PDB entry 8WGE | electron microscopy, 3.40 A resolution | chains C and D of the 5 polymer chains in the assembly

== Chain C (and D) ==
Molecule: ZAC
From: Oryzias latipes
Notes: chain D of this document is another copy of the same molecule, construct and numbering; everything in this record applies to it too
Amino-acid sequence (417 residues; each row starts with the number of its first residue):
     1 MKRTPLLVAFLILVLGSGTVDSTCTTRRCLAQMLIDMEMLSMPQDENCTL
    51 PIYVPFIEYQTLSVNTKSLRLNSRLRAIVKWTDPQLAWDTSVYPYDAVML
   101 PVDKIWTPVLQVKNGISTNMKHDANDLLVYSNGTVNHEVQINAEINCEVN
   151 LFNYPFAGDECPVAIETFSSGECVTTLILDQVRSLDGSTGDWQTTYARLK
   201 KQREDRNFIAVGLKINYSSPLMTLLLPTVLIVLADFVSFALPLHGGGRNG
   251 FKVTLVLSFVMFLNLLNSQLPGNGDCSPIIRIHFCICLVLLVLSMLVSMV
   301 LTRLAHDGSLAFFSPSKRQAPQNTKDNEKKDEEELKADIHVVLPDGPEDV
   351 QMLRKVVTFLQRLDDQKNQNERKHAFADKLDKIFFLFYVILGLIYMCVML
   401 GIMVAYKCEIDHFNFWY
Unresolved in the structure: 1-24, 316-349, 407-417
Disulfide bonds: Cys48-Cys173, Cys147-Cys161
Covalent attachments: N-acetylglucosamine (NAG) linked to Asn132

== How chain C and chain D interact ==
Contacting residue pairs (88; chain C residue first):
  Glu38(C) with Gln32(D), hydrogen bond (backbone-side chain)
  Met39(C) with Arg28(D); Gln32(D)
  Leu40(C) with Gln32(D); Pro101(D); Lys104(D)
  Ser41(C) with Arg28(D), hydrogen bond (backbone-side chain); Ala31(D); Gln32(D), hydrogen bond
  Met42(C) with Arg28(D), hydrogen bond (backbone-side chain); Met99(D), hydrophobic
  Pro43(C) with Arg28(D)
  Gln44(C) with Arg27(D); Ala31(D); Val98(D); Met99(D), hydrogen bond (side chain-backbone)
  Asp45(C) with Thr26(D)
  Arg70(C) with Leu62(D), hydrogen bond (side chain-backbone)
  Asp83(C) with Arg28(D), salt bridge
  Gln85(C) with Arg28(D)
  Trp106(C) with Asp126(D), hydrogen bond
  Val109(C) with Asn125(D)
  Gln111(C) with Asp123(D); Ala124(D)
  Ile116(C) with Gln60(D); Leu62(D), hydrophobic; Arg74(D)
  Thr118(C) with Lys121(D), hydrogen bond (backbone-side chain)
  Asn146(C) with Gln60(D)
  Phe168(C) with Met99(D), hydrophobic; Ala124(D), hydrophobic; Asp126(D); Glu138(D)
  Ser170(C) with Leu128(D)
  Glu172(C) with Arg27(D), salt bridge
  Cys173(C) with Met99(D), hydrophobic
  Asn249(C) with Leu241(D); Phe251(D)
  Val253(C) with Phe251(D), hydrophobic; Leu255(D), hydrophobic
  Leu257(C) with Ser258(D)
  Val260(C) with Pro227(D), hydrophobic; Phe262(D), hydrophobic
  Leu263(C) with Met222(D)
  Asn264(C) with Thr223(D), hydrogen bond; Leu265(D)
  Asn267(C) with Ser219(D), hydrogen bond
  Asn273(C) with Ser188(D), hydrogen bond
  Arg281(C) with Ser218(D); Ser219(D); Met222(D)
  Ile282(C) with Met222(D), hydrophobic
  Cys285(C) with Met222(D), hydrophobic; Leu226(D), hydrophobic
  Leu288(C) with Leu230(D), hydrophobic
  Val292(C) with Leu230(D), hydrophobic
  Met295(C) with Phe251(D), hydrophobic
  Leu296(C) with Val237(D), hydrophobic
  Met299(C) with Ala234(D); Val237(D); Ser238(D); Ala240(D); Phe251(D), hydrophobic
  Val300(C) with Val237(D), hydrophobic
  Arg303(C) with Phe239(D), hydrogen bond (side chain-backbone); Ala240(D), hydrogen bond (side chain-backbone); Asp378(D), salt bridge
  Ala311(C) with Lys382(D), hydrogen bond (backbone-side chain)
  Phe312(C) with Phe239(D); Asp381(D); Lys382(D); Phe385(D), hydrophobic
  Phe313(C) with Ala240(D), hydrophobic; Phe385(D), hydrophobic; Leu386(D)
  Ser314(C) with Lys382(D), hydrogen bond (backbone-side chain)
  Pro315(C) with Leu386(D), hydrophobic
  Gln351(C) with Arg354(D)
  Met352(C) with Leu353(D); Arg354(D); Val357(D)
  Leu353(C) with Leu353(D), hydrophobic
  Lys355(C) with Val357(D)
  Val356(C) with Val356(D), hydrophobic; Val357(D), hydrophobic; Leu360(D), hydrophobic
  Phe359(C) with Gln361(D)
  Arg362(C) with Asp364(D), salt bridge
Also at the interface, not in a pair above, chain C (60 interface residues in all): Cys48, Gly115, Ser117, Gly171, Gly272, Val289, Thr302, His306, Gln366
Also at the interface, not in a pair above, chain D (64 interface residues in all): Ile35, Ser63, Asp96, Ala97, Asn136, Gln140, Thr189, Gly190, Asn216, Leu224, Ile231, Pro242, Thr254, Lys367

== Overview ==
Chain C and chain D form an interface of 60 and 64 residues respectively; the contacts include 15 hydrogen
bonds and 4 salt bridges. Among the polar pairs are Asp83(C)-Arg28(D), Glu172(C)-Arg27(D) and
Arg303(C)-Asp378(D). N-acetylglucosamine is covalently linked to Asn132(C).
Chain C and chain D are both ZAC (Oryzias latipes); the structure, Cryo-EM structure of the ZAC zinc-activated
channel in the Cys-loop receptor superfamily, was determined by electron microscopy (same publication as
8ZTS).
